Entry 8W1C (electron microscopy, 3.60 A resolution); this record covers chains A and L of the 15 polymer chains in the assembly.

== Chain A ==
Name: Core protein VP3
Organism: Bluetongue virus (serotype 1 / isolate South Africa)
Reference sequence: Q1AE73 (Q1AE73_9REOV); residue numbers follow UniProt; this construct covers 1-901
Amino-acid sequence (901 residues; row label = number of the first residue in the row):
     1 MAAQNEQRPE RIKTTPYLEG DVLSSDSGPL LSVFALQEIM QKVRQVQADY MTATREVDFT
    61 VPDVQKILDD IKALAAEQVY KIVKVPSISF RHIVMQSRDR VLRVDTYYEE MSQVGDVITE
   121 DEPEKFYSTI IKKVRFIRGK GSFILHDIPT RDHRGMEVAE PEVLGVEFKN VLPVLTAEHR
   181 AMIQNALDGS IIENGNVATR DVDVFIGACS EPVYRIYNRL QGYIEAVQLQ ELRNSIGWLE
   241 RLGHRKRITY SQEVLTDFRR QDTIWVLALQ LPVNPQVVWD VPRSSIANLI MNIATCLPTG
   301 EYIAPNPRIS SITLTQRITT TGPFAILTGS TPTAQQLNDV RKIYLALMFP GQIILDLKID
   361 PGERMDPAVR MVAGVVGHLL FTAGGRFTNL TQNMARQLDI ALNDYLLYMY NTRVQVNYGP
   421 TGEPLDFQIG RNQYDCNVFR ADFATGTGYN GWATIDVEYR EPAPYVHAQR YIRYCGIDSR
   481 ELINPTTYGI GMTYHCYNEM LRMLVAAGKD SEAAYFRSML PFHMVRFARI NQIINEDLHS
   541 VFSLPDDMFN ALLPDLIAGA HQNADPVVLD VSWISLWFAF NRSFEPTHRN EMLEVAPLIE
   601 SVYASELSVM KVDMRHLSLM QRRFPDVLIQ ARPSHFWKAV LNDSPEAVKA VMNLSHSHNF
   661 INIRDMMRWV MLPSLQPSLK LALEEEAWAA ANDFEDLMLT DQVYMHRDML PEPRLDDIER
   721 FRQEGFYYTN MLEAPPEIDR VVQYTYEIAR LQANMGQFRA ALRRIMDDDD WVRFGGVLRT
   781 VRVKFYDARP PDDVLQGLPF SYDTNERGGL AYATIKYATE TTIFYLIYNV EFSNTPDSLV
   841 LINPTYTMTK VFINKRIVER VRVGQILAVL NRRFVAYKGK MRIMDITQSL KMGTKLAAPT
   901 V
Not modelled in the structure: 1-23, 52-58, 656-661, 893-901
From the paper describing this entry:
  - mutagenesis - R431F: abolished growth in response to reverse genetics method
  - conformationally variable residues (helix shift): Ser24 to Val61

== Chain L ==
Name: VP6
Organism: Bluetongue virus (serotype 1 / isolate South Africa)
Reference sequence: C5IWW5 (C5IWW5_9REOV); residue numbers follow UniProt; this construct covers 1-329
Amino-acid sequence (329 residues; row label = number of the first residue in the row):
     1 MSAAMLLAPG DVIKRSSEEL KQRQIQINLI DWTEGESEKE SKAEAKEGDK AEELKDGEGT
    61 QSESSQKKES SKETKDADVD RRIHTAVGSG SSAKGPGERA NENVDRGDGK VGGGGGDADA
   121 GVGATGANGG RWVVLTEEIA RAIESKYGTK IDVYRDEVPA QIIEVERSLQ KELGISREGV
   181 AEQTERLRDL RRKEKSGAHA KAAERGRRKQ GKKPHGDAQR EGTEEEKTSE EPASVGITIE
   241 GVMSQKKLLS MIGGVERKMA PIGARESAVM LVSNSIKDVV RATAYFTAPT GDPHWKEVAR
   301 EASKKKNILA YTSTGGDVKT EFLHLIDHL
Not modelled in the structure: 1-3, 34-129, 198-236
From the paper describing this entry:
  - mutagenesis - R167E/K171E, R191E/K195E: abolished growth

== Interface between chain A and chain L ==
Residue-residue contacts (9):
  Thr319(A) - Glu256(L)  hydrogen bond
  Thr320(A) - Lys246(L)
  Thr320(A) - Glu256(L)  hydrogen bond (backbone-side chain)
  Thr321(A) - Glu256(L)
  Arg364(A) - Lys258(L)
  Tyr408(A) - Met259(L)
  Tyr408(A) - Ala260(L)
  Tyr408(A) - Pro261(L)
  Met409(A) - Met259(L)  hydrophobic
Interface residues without a listed pair, chain A (8 interface residues in all): Pro361, Asp404
Interface residues without a listed pair, chain L (7 interface residues in all): His324

== Summary ==
Chain A and chain L form an interface of 8 and 7 residues respectively; the contacts include 2 hydrogen bonds.
Polar pairs include Thr319(A)-Glu256(L) and Thr320(A)-Glu256(L). From the paper: R167E/K171E and R191E/K195E
of chain L abolish growth; conformational variability at Ser24(A).
Here chain A is Core protein VP3 and chain L is VP6, both from Bluetongue virus (serotype 1 / isolate South
Africa). Entry 8W1C (Cryo-EM structure of BTV pre-subcore) was determined by electron microscopy (same
publication as 8W12, 8W19, 8W1O, 8W1R and 8W1S).
